PDB entry 6NI2 | electron microscopy, 4.00 A resolution | chains A and V of the 5 polymer chains in the assembly

== Chain A ==
Molecule: Nanobody 32
From: Lama glama
Notes: antibody fragment or engineered binder
Chain sequence (124 residues; row label = number of the first residue in the row):
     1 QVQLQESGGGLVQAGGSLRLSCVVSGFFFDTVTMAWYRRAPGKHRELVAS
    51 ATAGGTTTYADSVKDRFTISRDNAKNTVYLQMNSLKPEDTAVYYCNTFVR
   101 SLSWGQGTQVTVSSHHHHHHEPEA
Unresolved in the structure: 114-124

== Chain V ==
Molecule: Vasopressin V2 receptor
From: Homo sapiens
UniProt: P30518 (V2R_HUMAN); numbering as in UniProt (aligned over 343-368)
Chain sequence (26 residues; row label = number of the first residue in the row):
   343 ARGRTPPSLGPQDESCTTASSSLAKD
Unresolved in the structure: 343-354
Modified positions: Ser-357, Ser-362, Ser-363, Ser-364 (phosphoserine; SEP); Thr-359, Thr-360 (phosphothreonine; TPO)

== Chain A / chain V interface ==
Residue-residue contacts (7):
  Arg-39(A) with Ser-364(V)
  Lys-43(A) with Ser-364(V)
  His-44(A) with Ser-364(V); Ala-366(V), hydrogen bond (side chain-backbone)
  Arg-45(A) with Ser-363(V); Ser-364(V)
  Arg-100(A) with Cys-358(V)
Also at the interface, not in a pair above, chain A (6 interface residues in all): Tyr-37
Also at the interface, not in a pair above, chain V (5 interface residues in all): Leu-365

== In short ==
The interface between chain A and chain V involves 6 residues on one side and 5 on the other; the contacts
include 1 hydrogen bond. The hydrogen-bonded pair is His-44(A)/Ala-366(V).
Chain A is Nanobody 32 (Lama glama) and chain V is Vasopressin V2 receptor (Homo sapiens); the structure,
Stabilized beta-arrestin 1-V2T subcomplex of a GPCR-G protein-beta-arrestin mega-complex, was determined by
electron microscopy.
